Entry 8IMO (electron microscopy, 3.08 A resolution); this record covers chains 5 and J of the 40 polymer chains in the assembly.

# Chain 5
Name: CpcN
Organism: Anthocerotibacter panamensis
Amino-acid sequence (1182 residues; numbered 1 to 1182; the number before each row is that of its first residue):
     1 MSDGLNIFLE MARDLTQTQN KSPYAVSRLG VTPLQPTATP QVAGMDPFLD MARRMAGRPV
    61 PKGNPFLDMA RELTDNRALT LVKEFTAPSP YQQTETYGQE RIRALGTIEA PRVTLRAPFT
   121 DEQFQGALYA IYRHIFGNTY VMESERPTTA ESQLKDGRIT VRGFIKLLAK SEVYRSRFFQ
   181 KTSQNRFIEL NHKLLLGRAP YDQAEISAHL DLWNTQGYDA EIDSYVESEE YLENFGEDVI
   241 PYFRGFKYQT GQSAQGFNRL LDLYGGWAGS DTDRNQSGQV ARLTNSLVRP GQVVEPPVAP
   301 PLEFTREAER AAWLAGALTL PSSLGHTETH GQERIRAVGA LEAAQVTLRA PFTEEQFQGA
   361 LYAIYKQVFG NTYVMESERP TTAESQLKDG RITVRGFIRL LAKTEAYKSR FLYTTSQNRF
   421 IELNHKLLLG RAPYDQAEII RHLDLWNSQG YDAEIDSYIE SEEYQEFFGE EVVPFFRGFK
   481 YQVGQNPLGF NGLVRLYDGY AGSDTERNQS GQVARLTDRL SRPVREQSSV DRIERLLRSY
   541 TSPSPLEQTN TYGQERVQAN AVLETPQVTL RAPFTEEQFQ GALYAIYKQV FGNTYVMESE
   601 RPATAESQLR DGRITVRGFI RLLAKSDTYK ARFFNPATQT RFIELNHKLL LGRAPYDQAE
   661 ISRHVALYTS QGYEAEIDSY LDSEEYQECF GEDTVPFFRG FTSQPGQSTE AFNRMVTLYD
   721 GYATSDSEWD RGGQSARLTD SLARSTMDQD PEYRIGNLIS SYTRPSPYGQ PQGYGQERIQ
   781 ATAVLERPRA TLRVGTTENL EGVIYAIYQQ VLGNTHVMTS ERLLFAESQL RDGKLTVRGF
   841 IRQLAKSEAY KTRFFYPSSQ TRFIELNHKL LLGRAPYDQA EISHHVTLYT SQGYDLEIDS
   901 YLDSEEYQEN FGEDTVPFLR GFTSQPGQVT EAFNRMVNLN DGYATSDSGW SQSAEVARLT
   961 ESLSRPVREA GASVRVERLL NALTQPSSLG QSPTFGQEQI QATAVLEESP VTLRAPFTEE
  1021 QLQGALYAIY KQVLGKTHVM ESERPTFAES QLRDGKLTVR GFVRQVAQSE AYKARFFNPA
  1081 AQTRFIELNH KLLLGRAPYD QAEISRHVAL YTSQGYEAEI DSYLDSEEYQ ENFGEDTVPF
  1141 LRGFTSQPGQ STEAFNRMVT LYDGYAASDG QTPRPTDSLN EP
Disordered / not traced: 1-46, 749-1182
Ligand contacts:
  - phycocyanobilin (CYC), molecule 1: Gly98, Gln99, Phe246, Lys247, Tyr248, Gln252, Ser253, Ala254, Phe257
  - phycocyanobilin (CYC), molecule 2: Arg133, Asn138, Thr139, Tyr140, Trp267, Ala268, Ser270, Thr272, Asp273, Arg274
  - phycocyanobilin (CYC), molecule 3: Glu151, Ser152, Gln153, Lys155, Asp156, Arg158
  - phycocyanobilin (CYC), molecule 4: Ser183, Gln184, Asn185, Gln203, Ser207, Leu210, Trp213
  - phycocyanobilin (CYC), molecule 5: Gly331, Gln332, Phe479, Lys480, Tyr481, Gln485, Asn486, Pro487, Phe490
  - phycocyanobilin (CYC), molecule 6: Asn371, Thr372, Tyr373, Tyr500, Ala501, Ser503, Thr505, Arg507
  - phycocyanobilin (CYC), molecule 7: Thr382, Ser385, Gln386, Lys388, Asp389, Arg391
  - phycocyanobilin (CYC), molecule 8: Ser416, Gln417, Asn418, Gln436, Ile439, Ile440, Leu443, Trp446, Arg525
  - phycocyanobilin (CYC), molecule 9: Gly553, Phe701, Ser703, Gln707, Thr709, Phe712
  - phycocyanobilin (CYC), molecule 10: Lys588, Asn593, Thr594, Tyr595, Val596, Tyr722, Ala723, Ser725, Ser727, Trp729
  - phycocyanobilin (CYC), molecule 11: Thr604, Ser607, Gln608, Asp611
  - phycocyanobilin (CYC), molecule 12: Thr638, Gln639, Thr640, Gln658, Ser662, Val665

# Chain J
Name: CpcB
Organism: Anthocerotibacter panamensis
Amino-acid sequence (172 residues; numbered 1 to 172; the number before each row is that of its first residue):
     1 MNDVFTRAIA QADLKGSFLL ESDLDKLASF AKEGVKRLDA VAALTNNAPA IISDAAHKLF
    61 AEQQELIQPG GNAYPHRRMA ACLRDMEIIL RYVSYALLAG DASVLDDRCL NGLRETYNAL
   121 GTPTQSVARA VQLMKDAAMV HLKSTANVTV GDCSSLYSEA ATYFDKAAAS IA
Ligand contacts:
  - phycocyanobilin (CYC), molecule 1: Val35, Lys36, Leu38, Asp39, Ala42, Leu142, Lys143, Ser144, Thr145, Val148, Thr149, Val150, Gly151, Asp152, Cys153, Tyr157
  - phycocyanobilin (CYC), molecule 2: His57, Phe60, Ile67, Tyr74, Pro75, His76, Met79
  - phycocyanobilin (CYC), molecule 3: Leu59, Leu66, Asn72, Arg77, Arg78, Ala81, Cys82, Arg84, Asp85, Met86, Ile88, Ile89, Tyr92, Arg108, Cys109, Leu113, Thr116, Tyr117, Leu120, Thr122, Pro123, Ser126, Val127, Ala130

# Interface between chain 5 and chain J
Contacting residue pairs - 59 pairs, chain 5 then chain J:
  Glu84(5) with Gln68(J), hydrogen bond (backbone-side chain)
  Phe85(5) with Gln64(J); Gln68(J); Pro69(J)
  Thr86(5) with Pro69(J)
  Ala87(5) with Gln68(J); Pro69(J)
  Pro88(5) with Gln68(J); Pro69(J)
  Ser89(5) with Glu65(J), hydrogen bond; Gln68(J); Pro69(J), hydrogen bond (backbone-backbone); Gly70(J); Gly71(J)
  Pro90(5) with Glu65(J)
  Tyr91(5) with Glu65(J); Leu66(J); Gly70(J); Asn72(J); Pro123(J)
  Gln92(5) with Gly70(J)
  Gln93(5) with Gly70(J), hydrogen bond (backbone-backbone); Asn72(J), hydrogen bond; Arg78(J), hydrogen bond (backbone-side chain); Gly121(J)
  Thr94(5) with Arg78(J), hydrogen bond (backbone-side chain)
  Glu95(5) with Pro75(J); Arg77(J), salt bridge; Arg78(J), hydrogen bond (backbone-side chain)
  Tyr97(5) with Arg78(J)
  Gly98(5) with Leu120(J)
  Gln99(5) with Arg77(J)
  Arg101(5) with Asn118(J), hydrogen bond (side chain-backbone); Ala119(J); Leu120(J); Gly121(J)
  Ile102(5) with Ala119(J)
  Tyr201(5) with Arg108(J)
  Asp202(5) with Arg108(J), salt bridge
  Tyr248(5) with Arg84(J); Ile88(J); Arg91(J), hydrogen bond
  Gly251(5) with Arg108(J), hydrogen bond (backbone-side chain)
  Gln252(5) with Arg108(J)
  Ser253(5) with Arg108(J)
  Ala254(5) with Arg108(J); Cys109(J); Asn111(J); Gly112(J); Leu113(J), hydrophobic; Thr116(J)
  Gln255(5) with Asn111(J); Gly112(J); Glu115(J), hydrogen bond
  Phe257(5) with Thr116(J)
  Asn258(5) with Gly112(J), hydrogen bond (side chain-backbone); Glu115(J), hydrogen bond; Thr116(J), hydrogen bond
  Pro290(5) with Asn111(J)
Also at the interface, not in a pair above, chain 5 (31 interface residues in all): Thr96, Lys247, Leu261
Also at the interface, not in a pair above, chain J (28 interface residues in all): Tyr92, Leu110

# Summary
31 residues of chain 5 and 28 residues of chain J are in contact, with 15 hydrogen bonds and 2 salt bridges.
Polar contacts include Glu95(5)-Arg77(J), Asp202(5)-Arg108(J) and Glu84(5)-Gln68(J). One phycocyanobilin
molecule is bound between chain 5 and chain J.
Chain 5 is CpcN and chain J is CpcB, both from Anthocerotibacter panamensis; the structure, Rt1'I-Rt1'II,
Rt2I-Rt2II, Rt3'I-Rt3'II cylinder in cyanobacterial phycobilisome from Anthocerotibacter panamensis (Cluster
G), was determined by electron microscopy, deposited together with 8IMI, 8IMJ, 8IMK, 8IML, 8IMM and 8IMN.
